Entry 4TV9 (X-ray diffraction, 2.00 A resolution); this record covers chains A and E of the 6 polymer chains in the assembly.

[Chain A]
Name: Tubulin alpha-1B chain
Source organism: Bos taurus
Reference sequence: P81947 (TBA1B_BOVIN); residue numbers follow UniProt; this construct covers 1-451
Chain sequence (451 residues; each row starts with the number of its first residue):
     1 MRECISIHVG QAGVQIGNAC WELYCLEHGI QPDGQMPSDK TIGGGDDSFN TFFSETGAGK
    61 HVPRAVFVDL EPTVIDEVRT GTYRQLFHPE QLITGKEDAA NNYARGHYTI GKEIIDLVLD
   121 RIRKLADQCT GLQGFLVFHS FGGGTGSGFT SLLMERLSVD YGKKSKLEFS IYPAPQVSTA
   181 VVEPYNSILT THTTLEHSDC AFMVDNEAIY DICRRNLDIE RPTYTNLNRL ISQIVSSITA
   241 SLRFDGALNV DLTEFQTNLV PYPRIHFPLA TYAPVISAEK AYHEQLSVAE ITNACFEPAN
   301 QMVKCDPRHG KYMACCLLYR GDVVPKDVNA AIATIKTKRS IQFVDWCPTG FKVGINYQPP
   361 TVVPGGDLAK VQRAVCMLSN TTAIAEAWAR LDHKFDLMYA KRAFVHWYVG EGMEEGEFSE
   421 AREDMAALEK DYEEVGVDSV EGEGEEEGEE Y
Unresolved in the structure: 440-451
Ion coordination: Ca2+: D39, T41, G44, E55
Ligand contacts: GTP (guanosine-5'-triphosphate): G10, Q11, A12, Q15, I16, D69, D98, A99, A100, N101, S140, G142, G143, G144, T145, G146, I171, P173, V177, S178, T179, E183, N206, Y224, L227, N228, I231

[Chain E]
Name: Stathmin-4
Source organism: Rattus norvegicus
Notes: fragment: stathmin-like domain
Reference sequence: P63043 (STMN4_RAT); residues 5-145 here correspond to UniProt positions 49-189 (UniProt number = residue number + 44)
Chain sequence (143 residues; each row starts with the number of its first residue):
     3 MADMEVIELN KCTSGQSFEV ILKPPSFDGV PEFNASLPRR RDPSLEEIQK KLEAAEERRK
    63 YQEAELLKHL AEKREHEREV IQKAIEENNN FIKMAKEKLA QKMESNKENR EAHLAAMLER
   123 LQEKDKHAEE VRKNKELKEE ASR
Unresolved in the structure: 3-5, 29-43, 143-145
Sequence notes: expression tag (3-4)
Curated features (UniProtKB/Swiss-Prot):
  - modified residue: S46 (Phosphoserine)

[Interface between chain A and chain E]
Pairs across the interface (60):
  H107(A) - L54(E)
  Y108(A) - L54(E)  hydrophobic
  Y108(A) - A57(E)  hydrophobic
  Y108(A) - R61(E)
  T109(A) - R61(E)  hydrogen bond
  K112(A) - E58(E)  salt bridge
  L152(A) - I50(E)  hydrophobic
  E155(A) - I50(E)
  R156(A) - L47(E)
  S158(A) - D44(E)
  V159(A) - P45(E)
  V159(A) - L47(E)  hydrophobic
  H197(A) - D44(E)
  H197(A) - P45(E)
  D245(A) - C14(E)
  D245(A) - S16(E)  hydrogen bond (backbone-side chain)
  A247(A) - N12(E)
  A247(A) - S19(E)
  L248(A) - S19(E)
  P325(A) - Q18(E)
  P325(A) - F20(E)  hydrophobic
  N329(A) - M6(E)
  N329(A) - V8(E)
  N329(A) - F20(E)
  N329(A) - V22(E)
  I332(A) - M6(E)  hydrophobic
  I332(A) - V22(E)  hydrophobic
  K336(A) - L24(E)
  D345(A) - P27(E)
  D345(A) - S28(E)  hydrogen bond (backbone-backbone)
  C347(A) - P27(E)
  P348(A) - K25(E)
  P348(A) - P27(E)
  T349(A) - I23(E)
  T349(A) - L24(E)  hydrogen bond (backbone-backbone)
  T349(A) - K25(E)  hydrogen bond (backbone-backbone)
  G350(A) - V22(E)
  F351(A) - E21(E)
  F351(A) - V22(E)  hydrogen bond (backbone-backbone)
  F351(A) - L24(E)  hydrophobic
  K352(A) - F20(E)
  K352(A) - E21(E)  salt bridge
  V353(A) - S19(E)
  V353(A) - F20(E)  hydrogen bond (backbone-backbone)
  G354(A) - Q18(E)
  I355(A) - G17(E)
  I355(A) - Q18(E)  hydrogen bond (backbone-backbone)
  N356(A) - S16(E)
  Y357(A) - T15(E)
  Y357(A) - S16(E)  hydrogen bond (backbone-backbone)
  Y357(A) - G17(E)
  Y357(A) - Q18(E)  hydrogen bond
  V409(A) - Q64(E)  hydrogen bond (backbone-side chain)
  G410(A) - R61(E)
  G410(A) - Q64(E)
  E411(A) - R61(E)  hydrogen bond (backbone-side chain)
  G412(A) - A57(E)
  G412(A) - R60(E)  hydrogen bond (backbone-side chain)
  G412(A) - R61(E)
  E414(A) - R60(E)  salt bridge
Interface residues without a listed pair, chain A (39 interface residues in all): E196, G246, V328, A333, W346
Interface residues without a listed pair, chain E (31 interface residues in all): P26, S46, K53, E55

[Summary]
39 residues of chain A face 31 of chain E across their interface, with 13 hydrogen bonds and 3 salt bridges.
Polar contacts include K112(A)-E58(E), K352(A)-E21(E) and E414(A)-R60(E). Ligands of chain A: GTP. The Ca2+
site is built by D39(A), T41(A), G44(A) and E55(A).
Chain A is Tubulin alpha-1B chain (Bos taurus) and chain E is Stathmin-4 (Rattus norvegicus); the structure,
Tubulin-PM060184 complex, was determined by X-ray diffraction together with 4TUY and 4TV8 from the same study.
